PDB entry 1SD6 | X-ray diffraction, 2.65 A resolution | chains A and B

[Chain A (and B)]
Protein: Methicillin resistance regulatory protein mecI
Source organism: Staphylococcus aureus
Notes: chain B of this document is another copy of the same molecule, construct and numbering; everything in this record applies to it too
UniProtKB: P68262 (MECI_STAAU); residues 1-123 here = UniProt positions 1-123
Sequence (123 residues; each row starts with the number of its first residue):
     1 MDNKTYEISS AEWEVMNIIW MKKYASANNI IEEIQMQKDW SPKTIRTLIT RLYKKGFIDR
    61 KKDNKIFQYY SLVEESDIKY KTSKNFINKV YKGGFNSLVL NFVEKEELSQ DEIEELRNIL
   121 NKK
Disordered / not traced: 1-4 (chain B: 1-4, 123)
Sequence notes: conflict Glu107 (Asp in P68262)
Swiss-Prot annotation at these positions:
  - DNA-binding region: Glu7 to Ser71 (H-T-H motif)
  - site: Asn101, Phe102 (Cleavage)
From the paper describing this entry:
  - self-association interface (contacts with another copy of this molecule); pairs are residue here / residue on that copy: Ser76-Lys105, Ser76-Asn101, Asp77-Lys105, Lys79-Val90, Tyr80-Glu106, Ser83-Tyr91, Lys84-Glu106

[Interface between chain A and chain B]
Contacting residue pairs (64):
  Ser10(A) with Lys89(B)
  Trp13(A) with Lys89(B); Val90(B)
  Asn17(A) with Lys89(B), hydrogen bond (side chain-backbone); Val90(B), hydrogen bond (side chain-backbone)
  Glu74(A) with Lys105(B), salt bridge
  Ser76(A) with Asn101(B), hydrogen bond (backbone-side chain); Lys105(B), hydrogen bond
  Asp77(A) with Lys105(B), salt bridge
  Lys79(A) with Val90(B), hydrogen bond (side chain-backbone); Tyr91(B), hydrogen bond (backbone-side chain)
  Tyr80(A) with Tyr91(B); Asn101(B); Lys105(B); Glu106(B)
  Thr82(A) with Phe86(B); Val90(B)
  Ser83(A) with Phe86(B); Tyr91(B), hydrogen bond
  Lys84(A) with Glu106(B), salt bridge
  Phe86(A) with Thr82(B); Ser83(B); Phe86(B), hydrophobic
  Ile87(A) with Phe102(B), hydrophobic
  Lys89(A) with Ser10(B); Trp13(B)
  Val90(A) with Trp13(B); Lys79(B)
  Tyr91(A) with Lys79(B), hydrogen bond (side chain-backbone); Tyr80(B); Ser83(B), hydrogen bond
  Lys92(A) with Asn17(B); Glu75(B), salt bridge; Lys79(B)
  Phe95(A) with Phe102(B), hydrophobic; Leu116(B), hydrophobic
  Asn96(A) with Leu116(B); Ile119(B)
  Leu98(A) with Phe95(B), hydrophobic
  Val99(A) with Phe95(B), hydrophobic
  Leu100(A) with Ile119(B), hydrophobic
  Asn101(A) with Ser76(B), hydrogen bond (side chain-backbone); Tyr80(B), hydrogen bond (side chain-backbone)
  Phe102(A) with Tyr80(B), hydrophobic; Lys84(B); Ile87(B), hydrophobic; Phe95(B), hydrophobic
  Lys105(A) with Ser76(B), hydrogen bond; Asp77(B), salt bridge; Tyr80(B)
  Glu106(A) with Tyr80(B), hydrogen bond; Lys84(B), salt bridge
  Glu112(A) with Asn96(B)
  Ile113(A) with Leu120(B), hydrophobic
  Glu115(A) with Asn96(B), hydrogen bond
  Leu116(A) with Phe95(B), hydrophobic; Asn96(B); Leu120(B)
  Arg117(A) with Leu120(B); Asn121(B), hydrogen bond
  Leu120(A) with Ile113(B), hydrophobic; Arg117(B), hydrogen bond (backbone-side chain); Leu120(B), hydrophobic
  Asn121(A) with Arg117(B), hydrogen bond
Also at the interface, not in a pair above, chain A (36 interface residues in all): Glu104, Ile119, Lys123
Also at the interface, not in a pair above, chain B (33 interface residues in all): Ser9, Lys92, Leu98, Val99, Leu100

[Overview]
36 residues of chain A and 33 residues of chain B are in contact; the contacts include 17 hydrogen bonds and 6
salt bridges. Polar contacts include Glu74(A)-Lys105(B), Asp77(A)-Lys105(B) and Lys84(A)-Glu106(B). UniProt
lists a DNA-binding region on chain A. The paper reports a self-association interface involving Ser76(A),
Asp77(A) and Lys79(A) among others.
Both chains are Methicillin resistance regulatory protein mecI (Staphylococcus aureus). Entry 1SD6 (Crystal
Structure of Native MecI at 2.65 A) was determined by X-ray diffraction, deposited together with 1XSD, 1SD4
and 1SD7.
